Entry 3QGK (X-ray diffraction, 3.00 A resolution); this record covers chains C and F of the 12 polymer chains in the assembly.

[Chain C (and F)]
Protein: Urease subunit beta 2
Organism: Helicobacter mustelae
Notes: EC 3.5.1.5; chain F of this document is another copy of the same molecule, construct and numbering; everything in this record applies to it too
Reference sequence: D3UJ80 (D3UJ80_HELM1); numbering as in UniProt (aligned over 1-568)
Sequence (568 residues; row label = number of the first residue in the row):
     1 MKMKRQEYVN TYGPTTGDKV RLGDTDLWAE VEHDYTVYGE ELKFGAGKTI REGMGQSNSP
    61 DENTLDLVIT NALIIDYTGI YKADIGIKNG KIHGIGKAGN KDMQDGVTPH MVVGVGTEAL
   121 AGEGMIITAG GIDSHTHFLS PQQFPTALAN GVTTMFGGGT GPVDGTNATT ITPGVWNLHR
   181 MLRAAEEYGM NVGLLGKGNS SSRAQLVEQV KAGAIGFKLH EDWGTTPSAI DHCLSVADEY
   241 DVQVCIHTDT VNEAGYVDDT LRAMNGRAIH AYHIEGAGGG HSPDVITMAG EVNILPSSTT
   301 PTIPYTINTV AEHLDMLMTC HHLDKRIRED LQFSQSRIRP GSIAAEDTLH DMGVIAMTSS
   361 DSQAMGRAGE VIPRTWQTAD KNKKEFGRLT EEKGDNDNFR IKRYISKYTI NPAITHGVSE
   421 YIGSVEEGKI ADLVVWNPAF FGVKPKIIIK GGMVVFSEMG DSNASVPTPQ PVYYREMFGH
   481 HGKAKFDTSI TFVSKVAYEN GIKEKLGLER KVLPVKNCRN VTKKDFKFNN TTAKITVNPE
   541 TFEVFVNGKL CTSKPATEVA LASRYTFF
Disordered / not traced: 329-332
Modified positions: Lys218 (lysine nz-carboxylic acid; KCX)
Ion coordination: Fe ion site 1: His135, His137, Lys218, Asp361; Fe ion site 2: Lys218, His247, His273
Reported in the primary citation:
  - catalytic residues: Lys218
  - mutagenesis - K218A, K218E, K218R: abolished catalytic activity
  - mutagenesis - C245A: decreased catalytic activity

[Interface between chain C and chain F]
Residue-residue contacts (131; chain C residue first):
  Phe138(C) - Phe478(F)
  Leu139(C) - Met459(F)
  Leu139(C) - Pro467(F)  hydrophobic
  Leu139(C) - Met477(F)
  Leu139(C) - Phe478(F)
  Ser140(C) - Met459(F)
  Ser140(C) - Phe478(F)
  Pro141(C) - Glu476(F)
  Pro141(C) - Met477(F)
  Pro141(C) - Phe478(F)
  Pro141(C) - His481(F)
  Gln142(C) - Ser462(F)
  Gln142(C) - Arg475(F)
  Gln142(C) - Glu476(F)  hydrogen bond (side chain-backbone)
  Gln142(C) - Met477(F)
  Gln143(C) - Ser462(F)
  Phe144(C) - Phe478(F)  hydrophobic
  Thr146(C) - Ser462(F)  hydrogen bond
  Thr146(C) - Asn463(F)
  Thr160(C) - Glu118(F)  hydrogen bond
  Thr160(C) - Phe478(F)
  Gly161(C) - Phe478(F)
  Pro162(C) - Ile447(F)
  Pro162(C) - Val454(F)
  Pro162(C) - Ser457(F)
  Pro162(C) - Met459(F)  hydrophobic
  Pro162(C) - Met477(F)
  Val163(C) - Glu118(F)
  Val163(C) - Ala119(F)
  Val163(C) - Leu120(F)  hydrophobic
  Val163(C) - Val454(F)  hydrophobic
  Asp164(C) - Phe44(F)
  Asp164(C) - Ala119(F)  hydrogen bond (backbone-backbone)
  Asp164(C) - Leu120(F)
  Asp164(C) - Ala121(F)  hydrogen bond (side chain-backbone)
  Gly165(C) - Phe44(F)
  Gly165(C) - Glu118(F)
  Gly165(C) - Ala119(F)  hydrogen bond (backbone-backbone)
  Thr166(C) - Glu118(F)  hydrogen bond
  Asn167(C) - Pro467(F)
  Ala168(C) - Phe44(F)  hydrophobic
  Ile171(C) - Glu118(F)
  Pro173(C) - Val115(F)
  Pro173(C) - Gly116(F)
  Pro173(C) - Thr117(F)
  Pro173(C) - Glu118(F)
  Gly174(C) - Gly116(F)
  Trp176(C) - Asp66(F)
  Trp176(C) - Asn89(F)
  Trp176(C) - Gly90(F)
  Trp176(C) - Gly451(F)
  Trp176(C) - Met453(F)  hydrophobic
  Asn177(C) - Asp66(F)  hydrogen bond (side chain-backbone)
  Asn177(C) - Gly116(F)
  Arg180(C) - Met453(F)
  Arg180(C) - Ala484(F)
  Arg180(C) - Asp487(F)  salt bridge
  Met181(C) - Phe478(F)  hydrophobic
  Arg183(C) - Gly482(F)
  Arg183(C) - Lys483(F)  hydrogen bond (side chain-backbone)
  Arg183(C) - Ala484(F)
  Arg183(C) - Asp487(F)  salt bridge
  Ala184(C) - Phe478(F)
  Ala184(C) - His481(F)
  Ala184(C) - Gly482(F)
  Ala184(C) - Ala484(F)  hydrophobic
  Glu186(C) - Lys483(F)  salt bridge
  Glu187(C) - His481(F)
  Glu187(C) - Gly482(F)  hydrogen bond (side chain-backbone)
  Glu187(C) - Lys485(F)  salt bridge
  Tyr188(C) - Phe478(F)
  Tyr188(C) - His481(F)  hydrogen bond
  Lys197(C) - Gln56(F)  hydrogen bond
  Lys197(C) - Gly114(F)  hydrogen bond (side chain-backbone)
  Lys197(C) - Val115(F)  hydrogen bond (side chain-backbone)
  Lys197(C) - Thr117(F)  hydrogen bond (side chain-backbone)
  Asn199(C) - Glu52(F)
  Asn199(C) - Gln56(F)  hydrogen bond (backbone-side chain)
  Ser200(C) - Asn58(F)
  Ser200(C) - Val115(F)
  Ser201(C) - Glu52(F)  hydrogen bond
  Ser201(C) - Asn58(F)  hydrogen bond (backbone-side chain)
  Ser202(C) - Asn58(F)
  Gln205(C) - Asn58(F)  hydrogen bond (side chain-backbone)
  Gln205(C) - Ser59(F)
  Gln205(C) - Pro60(F)
  Gln205(C) - Val115(F)
  Gln209(C) - Val115(F)
  Glu221(C) - Arg51(F)
  Asp222(C) - Phe44(F)
  Asp222(C) - Gly45(F)
  Asp222(C) - Ala46(F)  hydrogen bond (side chain-backbone)
  Asp222(C) - Ile50(F)
  Asp222(C) - Arg51(F)
  Trp223(C) - Phe44(F)  hydrophobic
  Trp223(C) - Ile50(F)
  Trp223(C) - Arg51(F)
  Trp223(C) - Glu52(F)  hydrogen bond (backbone-backbone)
  Trp223(C) - Gln56(F)
  Trp223(C) - Thr117(F)
  Trp223(C) - Glu118(F)
  Trp223(C) - Ala119(F)
  Gly224(C) - Arg51(F)
  Gly224(C) - Glu52(F)
  Thr226(C) - Glu52(F)  hydrogen bond
  Ala229(C) - Glu52(F)
  Glu253(C) - Arg51(F)  salt bridge
  Met316(C) - Ser465(F)  hydrogen bond
  Thr319(C) - Thr468(F)
  Cys320(C) - Val466(F)  hydrophobic
  Gln363(C) - Met459(F)
  Gln363(C) - Gly460(F)
  Gln363(C) - Asp461(F)  hydrogen bond (side chain-backbone)
  Gln363(C) - Ser462(F)
  Gln363(C) - Ala464(F)  hydrogen bond (backbone-backbone)
  Gln363(C) - Ser465(F)
  Gln363(C) - Val466(F)
  Gln363(C) - Pro467(F)
  Ala364(C) - Ser465(F)  hydrogen bond (backbone-backbone)
  Met365(C) - Ser465(F)  hydrogen bond (backbone-backbone)
  Gly366(C) - Ala464(F)
  Gly366(C) - Ser465(F)  hydrogen bond (backbone-backbone)
  Arg367(C) - Asn463(F)
  Arg367(C) - Ser465(F)
  Ala368(C) - Ser462(F)
  Ala368(C) - Asn463(F)  hydrogen bond (backbone-backbone)
  Gly369(C) - Asn463(F)  hydrogen bond (backbone-side chain)
  Glu370(C) - Asn463(F)  hydrogen bond
  Phe486(C) - Lys483(F)
  Gly507(C) - Lys483(F)
  Glu509(C) - Lys483(F)  salt bridge
Other interface residues (no listed pair), chain C (59 interface residues in all): Thr169, Ser228
Other interface residues (no listed pair), chain F (48 interface residues in all): Gly47, Gly452

[Overview]
The interface between chain C and chain F involves 59 residues on one side and 48 on the other, with 31
hydrogen bonds and 6 salt bridges. Polar contacts include Arg180(C)-Asp487(F), Arg183(C)-Asp487(F) and
Glu186(C)-Lys483(F). From the paper: the catalytic residue Lys218(C); K218A, K218E and K218R of chain C
abolish catalytic activity.
Chain C and chain F are both Urease subunit beta 2 (Helicobacter mustelae); the structure, 3.0 A Model of Iron
Containing Urease UreA2B2 from Helicobacter mustelae (refined w/ no ordered solvent), was determined by X-ray
diffraction (same publication as 3QGA).
